PDB entry 8XX3 | electron microscopy, 3.38 A resolution | chains B and S of the 7 polymer chains in the assembly

== Chain B ==
Name: Guanine nucleotide-binding protein G(I)/G(S)/G(T) subunit beta-1
Organism: Homo sapiens
UniProt: P62873 (GBB1_HUMAN); residue numbers follow UniProt; this construct covers 3-340
Sequence (350 residues; row label = number of the first residue in the row; numbers below 1 keep their minus sign (Met-9 is residue -9)):
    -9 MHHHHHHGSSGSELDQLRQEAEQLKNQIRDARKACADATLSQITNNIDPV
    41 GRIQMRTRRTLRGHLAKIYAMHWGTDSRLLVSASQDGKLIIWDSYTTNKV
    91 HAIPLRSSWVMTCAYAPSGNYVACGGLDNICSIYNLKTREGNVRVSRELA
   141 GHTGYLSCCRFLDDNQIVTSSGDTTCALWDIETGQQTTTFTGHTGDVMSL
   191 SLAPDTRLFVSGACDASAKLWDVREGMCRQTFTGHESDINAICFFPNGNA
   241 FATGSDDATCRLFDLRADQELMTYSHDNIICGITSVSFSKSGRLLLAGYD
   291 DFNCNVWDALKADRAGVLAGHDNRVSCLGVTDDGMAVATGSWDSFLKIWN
Not modelled in the structure: -9 to 4
Differences from the reference sequence: initiating methionine (-9); expression tag (-8 to 2)
Disulfide bonds: Cys103-Cys114
Curated features (UniProtKB/Swiss-Prot):
  - modified residue: His266 (Phosphohistidine)
  - natural variant: Leu30 (L30F: In MRD42; uncertain significance), Arg52 (R52G: In MRD42), Gly64 (G64V: In MRD42), Asp76 (D76E: In MRD42; D76G: In MRD42), Gly77 (G77S: In MRD42), Lys78 (K78R: In MRD42), Ile80 (I80N: In MRD42; I80T: In MRD42), His91 (H91R: In MRD42; uncertain significance), Ala92 (A92T: In MRD42), Pro94 (P94S: In MRD42), Leu95 (L95P: In MRD42), Arg96 (R96L: In MRD42), 5 further natural variant entries in UniProt

== Chain S ==
Name: Antibody fragment ScFv16
Organism: Mus musculus
Notes: antibody fragment or engineered binder
Sequence (248 residues; row label = number of the first residue in the row; note: 2 numbers in that range are skipped by the numbering (no residue carries them; nothing is unmodelled there); a row labelled like 121A-121N holds insertion residues (121A, then the next letters in order)):
     1 DVQLVESGGGLVQPGGSRKLSCSASGFAFSSFGMHWVRQAPEKGLEWVAY
    51 ISSGSGTIYYADTVKGRFTISRDDPKNTLFLQMTSLRSEDTAMYYCVRSI
   101 YYYGSSPFDFWGQGTTLTVSS
121A-121N GGGGSGGGGSGGGG
   124 SDIVMTQATSSVPVTPGESVSISCRSSKSLLHSNGNTYLYWFLQRPGQSP
   174 QLLIYRMSNLASGVPDRFSGSGSGTAFTLTISRLEAEDVGVYYCMQHLEY
   224 PLTFGAGTKLELK
Not modelled in the structure: 121A-121N, 236
Disulfide bonds: Cys22-Cys96, Cys147-Cys217

== Chain B / chain S interface ==
Contacting residue pairs - 12 pairs, chain B then chain S:
  Asp66(B) - Tyr103(S)  hydrogen bond
  Arg68(B) - Tyr103(S)
  Leu69(B) - Tyr103(S)  hydrophobic
  Val90(B) - Tyr102(S)  hydrophobic
  Arg129(B) - Val2(S)
  Arg129(B) - Arg98(S)
  Arg129(B) - Asp109(S)  salt bridge
  Glu130(B) - Gly26(S)
  Glu130(B) - Phe27(S)
  Glu130(B) - Ala28(S)  hydrogen bond (backbone-backbone)
  Glu130(B) - Phe32(S)
  Gly131(B) - Phe32(S)
Also at the interface, not in a pair above, chain B (9 interface residues in all): His91, Asn132
Also at the interface, not in a pair above, chain S (12 interface residues in all): Ile100, Phe110, Ser185

== Overview ==
9 residues of chain B and 12 residues of chain S are in contact; the contacts include 2 hydrogen bonds and 1
salt bridge. Among the polar pairs are Arg129(B)-Asp109(S), Asp66(B)-Tyr103(S) and Glu130(B)-Ala28(S).
Here chain B is Guanine nucleotide-binding protein G(I)/G(S)/G(T) subunit beta-1 (Homo sapiens) and chain S is
Antibody fragment ScFv16 (Mus musculus). Entry 8XX3 (Structure of CXCR2 bound to CXCL3 (CXCR2-CXCL3-Go Full
map)) was determined by electron microscopy, deposited together with 8XVU, 8XWA, 8XWF, 8XWM, 8XWN, 8XWS and 6
further entries.
